Entry 8W5J (electron microscopy, 4.40 A resolution (low resolution: residue-level contacts below are approximate; hydrogen-bond / salt-bridge calls are withheld)); this record covers chains A and J of the 10 polymer chains in the assembly.

# Chain A
Molecule: Mitochondrial import receptor subunit TOM40
From: Saccharomyces cerevisiae (strain ATCC 204508 / S288c)
UniProtKB: P23644 (TOM40_YEAST); residues 1-387 here = UniProt positions 1-387
Chain sequence (387 residues; each row starts with the number of its first residue):
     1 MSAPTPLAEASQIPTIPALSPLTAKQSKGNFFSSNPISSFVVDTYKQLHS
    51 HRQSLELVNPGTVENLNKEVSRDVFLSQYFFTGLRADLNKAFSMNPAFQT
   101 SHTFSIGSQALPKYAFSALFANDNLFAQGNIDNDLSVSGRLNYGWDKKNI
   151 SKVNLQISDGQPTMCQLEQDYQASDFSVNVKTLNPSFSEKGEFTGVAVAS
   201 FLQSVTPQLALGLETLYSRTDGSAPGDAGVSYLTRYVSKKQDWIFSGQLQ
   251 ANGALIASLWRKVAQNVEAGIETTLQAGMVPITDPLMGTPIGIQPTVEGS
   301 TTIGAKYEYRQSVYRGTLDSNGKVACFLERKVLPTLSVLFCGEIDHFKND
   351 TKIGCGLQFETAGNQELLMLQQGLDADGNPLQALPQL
Disordered / not traced: 1-48, 277-294, 374-387

# Chain J
Molecule: Mitochondrial import receptor subunit TOM22
From: Saccharomyces cerevisiae (strain ATCC 204508 / S288c)
UniProtKB: P49334 (TOM22_YEAST); numbering as in UniProt (aligned over 1-152)
Chain sequence (152 residues; each row starts with the number of its first residue):
     1 MVELTEIKDDVVQLDEPQFSRNQAIVEEKASATNNDVVDDEDDSDSDFED
    51 EFDENETLLDRIVALKDIVPPGKRQTISNFFGFTSSFVRNAFTKSGNLAW
   101 TLTTTALLLGVPLSLSILAEQQLIEMEKTFDLQSDANNILAQGEKDAAAT
   151 AN
Disordered / not traced: 1-85, 136-152
UniProt features mapped onto this chain:
  - modified residue (Phosphoserine): Ser44, Ser46

# How chain A and chain J interact
Residue-residue contacts (4; chain A residue first):
  Phe104(A) with Trp100(J)
  Lys113(A) with Trp100(J)
  Leu333(A) with Leu118(J)
  Leu357(A) with Val111(J)
Interface residues without a listed pair, chain A (7 interface residues in all): Ser105, Tyr114, Phe359
Interface residues without a listed pair, chain J (4 interface residues in all): Asn97

# In short
The interface between chain A and chain J involves 7 residues on one side and 4 on the other.
Chain A is Mitochondrial import receptor subunit TOM40 and chain J is Mitochondrial import receptor subunit
TOM22, both from Saccharomyces cerevisiae (strain ATCC 204508 / S288c); the structure, Cryo-EM structure of
the yeast TOM core complex (from TOM-TIM23 complex), was determined by electron microscopy, deposited together
with 8W5K.
